PDB entry 4DZV | X-ray diffraction, 2.10 A resolution | chains A and B

[Chain A]
Molecule: gp41-5
Source organism: Synthetic construct
Amino-acid sequence (198 residues; each row starts with the number of its first residue):
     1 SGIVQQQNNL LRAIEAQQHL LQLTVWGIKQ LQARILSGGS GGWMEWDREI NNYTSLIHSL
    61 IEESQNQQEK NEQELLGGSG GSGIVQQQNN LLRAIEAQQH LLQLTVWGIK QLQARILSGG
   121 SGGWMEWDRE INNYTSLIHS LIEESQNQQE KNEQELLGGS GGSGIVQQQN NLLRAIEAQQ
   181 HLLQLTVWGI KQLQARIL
Not modelled in the structure: 1, 78-79, 159-161

[Chain B]
Molecule: 4-alpha/beta
Amino-acid sequence (39 residues; row label = number of the first residue in the row; numbering starts at 0):
     0 XRTWEEWDRA IAEYARRIEE LIRAAQEQQR KNEEALREL
Not modelled in the structure: 0-1, 33-38
Modified positions: ACE (acetyl group) at position 0; R1, R8, R15, R22, R29, R36 (beta-homoarginine; HMR); E5, E12, E19, E26 ((3s)-3-aminohexanedioic acid; B3E); E33 ((3S)-3-aminohexanedioic acid; B3E)

[Interface between chain A and chain B]
Contacting residue pairs - 41 pairs, chain A then chain B:
  I3(A) with N31(B)
  Q5(A) with Q27(B)
  Q6(A) with A24(B), hydrogen bond (side chain-backbone); Q27(B); Q28(B), hydrogen bond; N31(B), hydrogen bond
  N9(A) with L20(B); Q27(B), hydrogen bond
  R12(A) with L20(B)
  A13(A) with L20(B)
  A16(A) with I17(B), hydrophobic
  Q17(A) with I17(B)
  H19(A) with Y13(B)
  L20(A) with I10(B); Y13(B), hydrophobic; I17(B), hydrophobic
  L23(A) with W6(B), hydrogen bond (backbone-side chain); A9(B), hydrophobic; I10(B), hydrophobic; Y13(B), hydrophobic
  W26(A) with T2(B); W3(B); W6(B)
  G27(A) with W3(B)
  Q30(A) with W3(B)
  V166(A) with Q28(B), hydrogen bond (backbone-side chain); N31(B)
  Q169(A) with Q28(B)
  N170(A) with Q28(B)
  L173(A) with A24(B), hydrophobic; Q25(B)
  E177(A) with I21(B); Q25(B)
  Q180(A) with I17(B)
  Q184(A) with A14(B)
  I190(A) with W3(B), hydrophobic; W6(B), hydrophobic
  K191(A) with W6(B); D7(B), salt bridge
  Q194(A) with W3(B)
  L198(A) with W3(B), hydrophobic
Also at the interface, not in a pair above, chain A (30 interface residues in all): G2, L10, T24, I176, V187
Also at the interface, not in a pair above, chain B (19 interface residues in all): R16, A23, E32

[In short]
Chain A and chain B form an interface of 30 and 19 residues respectively; the contacts include 6 hydrogen
bonds and 1 salt bridge. Polar contacts include K191(A)-D7(B), Q6(A)-A24(B) and Q6(A)-Q28(B).
Chain A is gp41-5 (Synthetic construct) and chain B is 4-alpha/beta; the structure, Complex of 4-alpha/beta
bound to gp41-5, was determined by X-ray diffraction, deposited together with 4DZU.
